Entry 4AUB (X-ray diffraction, 2.05 A resolution); this record covers chains B and C of the 8 polymer chains in the assembly.

== Chain B (and C) ==
Molecule: Aldo-keto reductase AKR14A1
Source organism: Escherichia coli K-12
Notes: chain C of this document is another copy of the same molecule, construct and numbering; everything in this record applies to it too
UniProt: Q46851 (YGHZ_ECOLI); residue numbers follow UniProt; this construct covers 1-346
Sequence (366 residues; numbered -19 to 346; the number before each row is that of its first residue; numbers below 1 keep their minus sign (Met-19 is residue -19)):
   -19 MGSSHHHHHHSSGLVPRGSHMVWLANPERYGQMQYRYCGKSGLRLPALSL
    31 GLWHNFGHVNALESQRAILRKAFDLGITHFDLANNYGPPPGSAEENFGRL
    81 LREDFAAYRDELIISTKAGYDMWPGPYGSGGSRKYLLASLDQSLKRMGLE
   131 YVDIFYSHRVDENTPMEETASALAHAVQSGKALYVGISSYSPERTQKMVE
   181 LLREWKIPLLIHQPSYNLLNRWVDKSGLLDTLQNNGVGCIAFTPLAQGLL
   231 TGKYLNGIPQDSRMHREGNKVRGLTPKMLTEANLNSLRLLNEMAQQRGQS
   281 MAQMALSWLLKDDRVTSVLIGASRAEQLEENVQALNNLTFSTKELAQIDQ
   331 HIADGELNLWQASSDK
Not modelled in the structure: -19 to 2, 247-255 (chain C: -19 to 1, 245-255, 330-333)
Construct notes: expression tag (-19 to 0)
Residues lining bound ligands:
  - citrate anion (FLC): Trp33, Asn65, Tyr66, Tyr100, His138, Trp340
  - NADP (NAP; NADP nicotinamide-adenine-dinucleotide phosphate): Gly31, Leu32, Trp33, His34, Asn35, Asp61, Tyr66, Lys97, Tyr100, His138, Ser168, Ser169, Gln193, Phe222, Thr223, Pro224, Leu225, Ala226, Gln227, Gly228, Thr231, Lys233, Tyr234, Ser242, Arg243, Arg246, Ala282, Leu299, Ile300, Gly301, Ala302, Ser303, Arg304, Gln307, Glu310, Asn311, Trp340
Curated features (UniProtKB/Swiss-Prot):
  - binding site (NADP(+)): Trp33, Asp61, Tyr66, Ser168, Gln193, Thr223, Leu225, Gln227, Lys233, Ser303, Gln307, Asn311
  - site (Important for catalysis): Asp61, Tyr66, Lys97, His138

== How chain B and chain C interact ==
Pairs across the interface - 42 pairs, chain B then chain C:
  Trp103(B) - Asp90(C)  hydrogen bond (side chain-backbone)
  Trp103(B) - Glu91(C)
  Pro104(B) - Tyr10(C)  hydrophobic
  Pro104(B) - Glu91(C)
  Gly105(B) - Tyr10(C)
  Pro106(B) - Tyr10(C)
  Pro106(B) - Tyr15(C)  hydrophobic
  Tyr107(B) - Leu23(C)  hydrophobic
  Tyr107(B) - Arg24(C)  hydrogen bond (side chain-backbone)
  Tyr107(B) - Thr58(C)  hydrogen bond
  Tyr107(B) - Asp90(C)
  Tyr107(B) - Glu91(C)
  Tyr107(B) - Ile93(C)
  Ser112(B) - Gly22(C)
  Ser112(B) - Tyr164(C)
  Arg113(B) - Val157(C)
  Arg113(B) - Leu163(C)  hydrogen bond (side chain-backbone)
  Arg113(B) - Tyr164(C)  hydrogen bond (backbone-side chain)
  Lys114(B) - Leu23(C)
  Lys114(B) - Arg89(C)
  Lys114(B) - Asp90(C)
  Lys114(B) - Leu92(C)  hydrogen bond (side chain-backbone)
  Lys114(B) - Ile93(C)
  Lys114(B) - Asp133(C)  salt bridge
  Lys114(B) - Leu163(C)
  Lys114(B) - Tyr164(C)  hydrogen bond (backbone-side chain)
  Ala118(B) - Asp90(C)
  Gln122(B) - Asp90(C)  hydrogen bond
  Asn143(B) - Tyr17(C)  hydrogen bond
  Asn143(B) - Ser21(C)
  Asn143(B) - Gly22(C)
  Thr144(B) - Gly22(C)
  Pro145(B) - Lys20(C)
  Pro145(B) - Ser21(C)
  Pro145(B) - Gly22(C)
  Glu148(B) - Ser21(C)
  Glu148(B) - Gly22(C)  hydrogen bond (side chain-backbone)
  Glu148(B) - Tyr164(C)  hydrogen bond
  His155(B) - Val157(C)
  His155(B) - Gln158(C)
  Glu184(B) - Lys186(C)  salt bridge
  Trp185(B) - Lys186(C)
Interface residues without a listed pair, chain B (20 interface residues in all): Leu117, Asp121, Lys161
Interface residues without a listed pair, chain C (27 interface residues in all): Arg9, Leu25, Pro26, Glu130, Tyr131, Gly160, Trp185

== Overview ==
The interface between chain B and chain C involves 20 residues on one side and 27 on the other; the contacts
include 11 hydrogen bonds and 2 salt bridges. Polar pairs include Lys114(B)-Asp133(C), Glu184(B)-Lys186(C) and
Trp103(B)-Asp90(C). Chain B binds NADP and citrate anion.
Both chains are Aldo-keto reductase AKR14A1 (Escherichia coli K-12). Entry 4AUB (the complex Structure of the
bacterial aldo-keto reductase AKR14A1 with NADP and citrate) was determined by X-ray diffraction, deposited
together with 4AST.
